PDB entry 1I97 | X-ray diffraction, 4.50 A resolution (low resolution: residue-level contacts below are approximate; hydrogen-bond / salt-bridge calls are withheld) | chains A and Q of the 21 polymer chains in the assembly

== Chain A ==
Molecule: 16S RRNA
Source organism: Thermus thermophilus
Sequence (1514 nucleotides; each row starts with the number of its first residue):
     2 UGUUGGAGAG UUUGAUCCUG GCUCAGGGUG AACGCUGGCG GCGUGCCUAA GACAUGCAAG
    62 UCGUGCGGGC CGCGGGGUUU UACUCCGUGG UCAGCGGCGG ACGGGUGAGU AACGCGUGGG
   122 UGACCUACCC GGAAGAGGGG GACAACCCGG GGAAACUCGG GCUAAUCCCC CAUGUGGACC
   182 CGCCCCUUGG GGUGUGUCCA AAGGGCUUUG CCCGCUUCCG GAUGGGCCCG CGUCCCAUCA
   242 GCUAGUUGGU GGGGUAAUGG CCCACCAAGG CGACGACGGG UAGCCGGUCU GAGAGGAUGG
   302 CCGGCCACAG GGGCACUGAG ACACGGGCCC CACUCCUACG GGAGGCAGCA GUUAGGAAUC
   362 UUCCGCAAUG GGCGCAAGCC UGACGGAGCG ACGCCGCUUG GAGGAAGAAG CCCUUCGGGG
   422 UGUAAACUCC UGAACCCGGG ACGAAACCCC CGACGAGGGG ACUGACGGUA CCGGGGUAAU
   482 AGCGCCGGCC AACUCCGUGC CAGCAGCCGC GGUAAUACGG AGGGCGCGAG CGUUACCCGG
   542 AUUCACUGGG CGUAAAGGGC GUGUAGGCGG CCUGGGGCGU CCCAUGUGAA AGACCACGGC
   602 UCAACCGUGG GGGAGCGUGG GAUACGCUCA GGCUAGACGG UGGGAGAGGG UGGUGGAAUU
   662 CCCGGAGUAG CGGUGAAAUG CGCAGAUACC GGGAGGAACG CCGAUGGCGA AGGCAGCCAC
   722 CUGGUCCACC CGUGACGCUG AGGCGCGAAA GCGUGGGGAG CAAACCGGAU UAGAUACCCG
   782 GGUAGUCCAC GCCCUAAACG AUGCGCGCUA GGUCUCUGGG UCUCCUGGGG GCCGAAGCUA
   842 ACGCGUUAAG CGCGCCGCCU GGGGAGUACG GCCGCAAGGC UGAAACUCAA AGGAAUUGAC
   902 GGGGGCCCGC ACAAGCGGUG GAGCAUGUGG UUUAAUUCGA AGCAACGCGA AGAACCUUAC
   962 CAGGCCUUGA CAUGCUAGGG AACCCGGGUG AAAGCCUGGG GUGCCCCGCG AGGGGAGCCC
  1022 UAGCACAGGU GCUGCAUGGC CGUCGUCAGC UCGUGCCGUG AGGUGUUGGG UUAAGUCCCG
  1082 CAACGAGCGC AACCCCCGCC GUUAGUUGCC AGCGGUUCGG CCGGGCACUC UAACGGGACU
  1142 GCCCGCGAAA GCGGGAGGAA GGAGGGGACG ACGUCUGGUC AGCAUGGCCC UUACGGCCUG
  1202 GGCGACACAC GUGCUACAAU GCCCACUACA AAGCGAUGCC ACCCGGCAAC GGGGAGCUAA
  1262 UCGCAAAAAG GUGGGCCCAG UUCGGAUUGG GGUCUGCAAC CCGACCCCAU GAAGCCGGAA
  1322 UCGCUAGUAA UCGCGGAUCA GCCAUGCCGC GGUGAAUACG UUCCCGGGCC UUGUACACAC
  1382 CGCCCGUCAC GCCAUGGGAG CGGGCUCUAC CCGAAGUCGC CGGGAGCCUA CGGGCAGGCG
  1442 CCGAGGGUAG GGCCCGUGAC UGGGGCGAAG UCGUAACAAG GUAGCUGUAC CGGAAGGUGC
  1502 GGCUGGAUCA CCUC
Metal / ion sites: Mg2+ site 1 near G21 (its only coordinating residue here); Mg2+ site 2 near G78 (its only coordinating residue here); Mg2+ site 3 near G104 (its only coordinating residue here); Mg2+ site 4 near A166 (its only coordinating residue here); Mg2+ site 5 near G183 (its only coordinating residue here); Mg2+ site 6 near G190 (its only coordinating residue here); Mg2+ site 7: G294, G541; Mg2+ site 8 near C526 (its only coordinating residue here); Mg2+ site 9 near U543 (its only coordinating residue here); Mg2+ site 10: A555, A556, A557; Mg2+ site 11 near G571 (its only coordinating residue here); Mg2+ site 12: G578, C579, G580; 10 more Mg2+ sites not listed
Ligand contacts:
  - tetracycline (TAC), molecule 1: A238, U239, C240, A241, G242, G871, G872, C873, U882
  - tetracycline (TAC), molecule 2: G910, C911, G1166, G1167, U1326, A1327, A1359
  - tetracycline (TAC), molecule 3: G918, G919, U920, U1213, G1214, U1322, C1323, G1324, A1330, A1331, U1332
  - tetracycline (TAC), molecule 4: G943, G1035, C1036, C1176, U1177, G1178, G1179
  - tetracycline (TAC), molecule 5: U1141, G1142, C1143, C1144, C1145, G1146, C1147, A1151, G1152, C1153, G1154, G1155, G1156, G1163
  - octadecatungstenyl diphosphate (WO2): C511, U1177, C1379
From the paper describing this entry:
  - binding site for tetracycline: G943

== Chain Q ==
Name: 30S ribosomal protein S17
Source organism: Thermus thermophilus
Reference sequence: P24321 (RS17_THETH); residues 2-105 here correspond to UniProt positions 1-104 (UniProt number = residue number - 1)
Sequence (104 residues; numbered 2 to 105; the number before each row is that of its first residue):
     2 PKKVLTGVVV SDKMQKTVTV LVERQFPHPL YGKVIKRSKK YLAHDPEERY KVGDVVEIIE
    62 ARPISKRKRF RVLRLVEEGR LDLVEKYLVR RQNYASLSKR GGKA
Ligand contacts: tetracycline (TAC): Ser-99, Lys-100, Gly-102
From the paper describing this entry:
  - binding site for tetracycline: Ser-99 to Arg-101

== How chain A and chain Q interact ==
Residue-residue contacts (13; chain A residue first):
  G120(A) with Pro-2(Q); Lys-3(Q)
  U189(A) with Ala-62(Q)
  G242(A) with Lys-100(Q)
  G249(A) with Met-15(Q)
  U259(A) with Arg-63(Q)
  G260(A) with Ile-65(Q); Ser-66(Q)
  C275(A) with Arg-38(Q)
  G743(A) with Asn-94(Q)
  C745(A) with Gly-103(Q)
  C874(A) with Ala-105(Q)
  G875(A) with Ala-105(Q)
Other interface residues (no listed pair), chain A (14 interface residues in all): G261, G270, G273
Other interface residues (no listed pair), chain Q (17 interface residues in all): Lys-14, Gln-16, Lys-67, Arg-92, Tyr-95

== In short ==
14 residues of chain A face 17 of chain Q across their interface. One tetracycline molecule is bound between
chain A and chain Q. Chain A binds octadecatungstenyl diphosphate and 5 copies of tetracycline. G294(A) and
G541(A) form the Mg2+ site 7. From the paper: a binding site for tetracycline at G943(A) and Ser-99(Q).
Here chain A is 16S RRNA and chain Q is 30S ribosomal protein S17, both from Thermus thermophilus. Entry 1I97
(Crystal structure of the 30S ribosomal subunit from thermus thermophilus in complex with tetracycline) was
determined by X-ray diffraction (same publication as 1I94, 1I95 and 1I96).
